Entry 8G08 (electron microscopy, 2.80 A resolution); this record covers chains C and E of the 20 polymer chains in the assembly.

# Chain C
Name: ATP synthase subunit alpha
Source organism: Mycolicibacterium smegmatis MC2 155
Notes: EC 7.1.2.2
UniProtKB: A0R202 (ATPA_MYCS2); residues 1-548 here = UniProt positions 1-548
Chain sequence (548 residues; each row starts with the number of its first residue):
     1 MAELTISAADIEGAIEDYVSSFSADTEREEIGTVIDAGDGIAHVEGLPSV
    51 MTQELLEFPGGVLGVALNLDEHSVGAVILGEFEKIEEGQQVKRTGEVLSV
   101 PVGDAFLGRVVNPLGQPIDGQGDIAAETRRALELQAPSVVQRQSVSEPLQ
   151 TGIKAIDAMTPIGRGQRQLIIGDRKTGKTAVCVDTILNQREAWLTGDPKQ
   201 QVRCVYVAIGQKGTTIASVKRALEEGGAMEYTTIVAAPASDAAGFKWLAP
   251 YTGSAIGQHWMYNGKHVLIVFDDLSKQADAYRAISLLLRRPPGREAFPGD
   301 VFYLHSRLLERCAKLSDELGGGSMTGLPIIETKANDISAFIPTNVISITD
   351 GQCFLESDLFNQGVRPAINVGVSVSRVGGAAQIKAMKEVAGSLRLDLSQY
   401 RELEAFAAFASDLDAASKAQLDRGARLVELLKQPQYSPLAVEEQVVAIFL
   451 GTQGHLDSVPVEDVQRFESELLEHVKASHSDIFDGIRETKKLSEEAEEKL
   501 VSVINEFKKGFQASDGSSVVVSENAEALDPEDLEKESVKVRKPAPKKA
Not modelled in the structure: 1-8, 23-28, 521-548
Small-molecule neighbours:
  - ATP (adenosine-5'-triphosphate), molecule 1: D173, R174, K175, T176, G177, K178, T179, A180, R365, P366, Q433, P434, Q435
  - ATP, molecule 2: I346, S347, R376
Curated features (UniProtKB/Swiss-Prot):
  - binding site (ATP): G172 to T179
  - site: S373 (Required for activity)

# Chain E
Name: ATP synthase subunit beta
Source organism: Mycolicibacterium smegmatis MC2 155
Notes: EC 7.1.2.2
UniProtKB: A0R200 (ATPB_MYCS2); residues 1-475 here = UniProt positions 1-475
Chain sequence (475 residues; each row starts with the number of its first residue):
     1 MTATAEKTAGRVVRITGPVVDVEFPRGSVPELFNALHAEITFGALAKTLT
    51 LEVAQHLGDSLVRCISMQPTDGLVRGVEVTDTGASISVPVGDGVKGHVFN
   101 ALGDCLDDPGYGKDFEHWSIHRKPPAFSDLEPRTEMLETGLKVVDLLTPY
   151 VRGGKIALFGGAGVGKTVLIQEMINRIARNFGGTSVFAGVGERTREGNDL
   201 WVELADANVLKDTALVFGQMDEPPGTRMRVALSALTMAEFFRDEQGQDVL
   251 LFIDNIFRFTQAGSEVSTLLGRMPSAVGYQPTLADEMGELQERITSTRGR
   301 SITSMQAVYVPADDYTDPAPATTFAHLDATTELSRAVFSKGIFPAVDPLA
   351 SSSTILDPAIVGDEHYRVAQEVIRILQRYKDLQDIIAILGIDELSEEDKQ
   401 LVNRARRIERFLSQNMMAAEQFTGQPGSTVPLKETIEAFDKLTKGEFDHL
   451 PEQAFFLIGGLDDLAKKAESLGAKL
Not modelled in the structure: 1-7, 472-475

# How chain C and chain E interact
Residue-residue contacts - 7 pairs, chain C then chain E:
  I35(C) with G58(E)
  D36(C) with H56(E)
  A37(C) with Q55(E); H56(E), hydrogen bond (backbone-backbone)
  S218(C) with P132(E)
  A239(C) with G288(E)
  A283(C) with P281(E)
Also at the interface, not in a pair above, chain C (12 interface residues in all): E83, I118, A217, S240, L286, E295
Also at the interface, not in a pair above, chain E (14 interface residues in all): L32, L57, S128, M273, A276, A284, D285, E289

# Overview
12 residues of chain C face 14 of chain E across their interface; the contacts include 1 hydrogen bond. Its
one hydrogen bond, A37(C)-H56(E), is backbone to backbone. Ligands of chain C: ATP. From UniProt: 8
ATP-binding residues on chain C.
Here chain C is ATP synthase subunit alpha and chain E is ATP synthase subunit beta, both from
Mycolicibacterium smegmatis MC2 155. Entry 8G08 (Cryo-EM structure of SQ31f-bound Mycobacterium smegmatis ATP
synthase rotational state 1 (backbone model)) was determined by electron microscopy together with 8G07, 8G09,
8G0A, 8G0B, 8G0C, 8G0D and 8G0E from the same study.
